Entry 9FFP (electron microscopy, 3.50 A resolution); this record covers chains E and A of the 6 polymer chains in the assembly.

# Chain E
Name: Gamma-aminobutyric acid receptor subunit beta-3
Organism: Homo sapiens
Reference sequence: P28472 (GBRB3_HUMAN); residues 1-448 here correspond to UniProt positions 26-473 (UniProt number = residue number + 25)
Sequence (395 residues; numbered -53 to 448; 107 numbers in that range are skipped by the numbering (no residue carries them; nothing is unmodelled there); the number before each row is that of its first residue; numbers below 1 keep their minus sign (Met-53 is residue -53)):
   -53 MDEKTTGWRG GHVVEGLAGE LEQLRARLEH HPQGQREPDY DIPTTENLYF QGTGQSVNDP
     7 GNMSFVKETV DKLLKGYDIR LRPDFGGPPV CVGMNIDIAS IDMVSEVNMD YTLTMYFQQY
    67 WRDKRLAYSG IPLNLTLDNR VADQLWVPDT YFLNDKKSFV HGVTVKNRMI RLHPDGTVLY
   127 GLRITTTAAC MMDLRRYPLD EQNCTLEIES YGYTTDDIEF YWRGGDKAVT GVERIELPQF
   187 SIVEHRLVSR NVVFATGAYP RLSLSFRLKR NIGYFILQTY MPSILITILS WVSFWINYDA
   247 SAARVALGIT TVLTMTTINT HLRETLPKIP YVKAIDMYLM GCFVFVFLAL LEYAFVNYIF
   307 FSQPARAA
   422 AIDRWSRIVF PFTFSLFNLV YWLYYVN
Unresolved in the structure: -53 to 7, 448
Sequence notes: initiating methionine (-53); expression tag (-52 to 0); linker (308-314)
Disulfides: Cys136-Cys150
Covalently attached groups: N-acetylglucosamine (NAG) linked to Asn80; glycan linked to Asn149
Residues lining bound ligands: gamma-amino-butanoic acid (ABU): Tyr97, Glu155, Ser156, Tyr157, Phe200, Thr202, Tyr205
Curated features (UniProtKB/Swiss-Prot):
  - binding site (benzamidine): Asp95 to Tyr97, Glu155 to Tyr157, Phe200
  - binding site (4-aminobutanoate): Tyr97, Glu155, Tyr157, Thr202
  - binding site (histamine): Tyr97, Ser156, Tyr157, Thr202
  - glycosylation (N-linked (GlcNAc...) asparagine): Asn8, Asn80, Asn149

# Chain A
Name: Gamma-aminobutyric acid receptor subunit alpha-1
Organism: Homo sapiens
Reference sequence: P14867 (GBRA1_HUMAN); residues 5-429 here correspond to UniProt positions 32-456 (UniProt number = residue number + 27)
Sequence (411 residues; each row starts with the number of its first residue; note: 71 numbers in that range are skipped by the numbering (no residue carries them; nothing is unmodelled there); numbers below 1 keep their minus sign (Met-52 is residue -52)):
   -52 MDEKTTGWRG GHVVEGLAGE LEQLRARLEH HPQGQREPDY DIPTTENLYF QGTGQPSQDE
     8 LKDNTTVFTR ILDRLLDGYD NRLRPGLGER VTEVKTDIFV TSFGPVSDHD MEYTIDVFFR
    68 QSWKDERLKF KGPMTVLRLN NLMASKIWTP DTFFHNGKKS VAHNMTMPNK LLRITEDGTL
   128 LYTMRLTVRA ECPMHLEDFP MDAHACPLKF GSYAYTRAEV VYEWTREPAR SVVVAEDGSR
   188 LNQYDLLGQT VDSGIVQSST GEYVVMTTHF HLKRKIGYFV IQTYLPCIMT VILSQVSFWL
   248 NRESVPARTV FGVTTVLTMT TLSISARNSL PKVAYATAMD WFIAVCYAFV FSALIEFATV
   308 NYFTKS
   385 QPARAAKIDR LSRIAFPLLF GIFNLVYWAT YLNREPQLKA PTPHQ
Unresolved in the structure: -52 to 11, 419-429
Sequence notes: initiating methionine (-52); expression tag (-51 to 4); linker (313, 385-390)
Disulfides: Cys139-Cys153
Covalently attached groups: N-acetylglucosamine (NAG) linked to Asn111
Residues lining bound ligands: gamma-amino-butanoic acid (ABU): Phe65, Arg67, Leu118, Thr130
Curated features (UniProtKB/Swiss-Prot):
  - binding site (4-aminobutanoate): Arg67, Thr130
  - binding site (3alpha-hydroxy-5alpha-pregnan-11,20-dione): Trp246
  - glycosylation (N-linked (GlcNAc...) asparagine): Asn11, Asn111

# Chain E / chain A interface
Pairs across the interface (68; chain E residue first):
  Met9(E) - Leu30(A)  hydrophobic
  Met9(E) - Arg31(A)
  Met9(E) - Gly33(A)
  Met9(E) - Leu34(A)
  Met9(E) - Arg74(A)
  Val12(E) - Leu34(A)  hydrophobic
  Lys13(E) - Asp27(A)
  Val16(E) - Arg29(A)
  Asp17(E) - Arg29(A)  salt bridge
  Asp43(E) - Ser206(A)  hydrogen bond
  Ser46(E) - Glu138(A)  hydrogen bond
  Asp48(E) - Lys105(A)
  Asp48(E) - Glu138(A)
  Met49(E) - Asp57(A)
  Tyr62(E) - Phe100(A)
  Tyr62(E) - Tyr160(A)
  Thr82(E) - Ala161(A)
  Thr82(E) - Glu166(A)
  Asp84(E) - Asn28(A)
  Asp84(E) - Arg29(A)  hydrogen bond (backbone-backbone)
  Arg86(E) - Asn28(A)
  Arg86(E) - Ser92(A)  hydrogen bond (side chain-backbone)
  Arg86(E) - Ile94(A)
  Phe105(E) - Lys105(A)
  Phe105(E) - Lys106(A)
  His107(E) - Gly104(A)
  His107(E) - Lys105(A)
  Val109(E) - Thr99(A)
  Val109(E) - Phe100(A)
  Val109(E) - Ser107(A)
  Val109(E) - Leu133(A)  hydrophobic
  Thr110(E) - Thr99(A)  hydrogen bond (backbone-backbone)
  Thr110(E) - Met131(A)
  Val111(E) - Asp98(A)
  Asn113(E) - Phe100(A)
  Asn113(E) - Tyr160(A)
  Arg114(E) - Tyr160(A)
  Met115(E) - Tyr160(A)  hydrophobic
  Met115(E) - Ala161(A)  hydrophobic
  Met115(E) - Thr207(A)
  Arg117(E) - Ala161(A)
  Arg117(E) - Thr163(A)
  Arg117(E) - Thr207(A)  hydrogen bond (side chain-backbone)
  Arg117(E) - Tyr210(A)  hydrogen bond
  Leu125(E) - Thr207(A)
  Gly127(E) - Tyr160(A)
  Leu128(E) - Tyr160(A)  hydrogen bond (backbone-side chain)
  Arg129(E) - Phe100(A)
  Arg129(E) - Phe101(A)
  Arg129(E) - His102(A)
  Arg129(E) - Gly104(A)  hydrogen bond (side chain-backbone)
  Arg129(E) - Tyr160(A)  hydrogen bond (backbone-side chain)
  Pro184(E) - Lys279(A)
  Tyr220(E) - Lys279(A)
  Leu223(E) - Arg274(A)  hydrogen bond (backbone-side chain)
  Gln224(E) - Arg274(A)
  Leu231(E) - Tyr294(A)
  Leu235(E) - Val263(A)  hydrophobic
  Leu235(E) - Leu264(A)  hydrophobic
  Leu235(E) - Thr267(A)
  Leu235(E) - Tyr294(A)
  Ala249(E) - Thr256(A)
  Ala249(E) - Val257(A)  hydrophobic
  Leu253(E) - Val260(A)  hydrophobic
  Leu253(E) - Leu264(A)  hydrophobic
  Thr256(E) - Leu264(A)
  Ile264(E) - Ile271(A)  hydrophobic
  His267(E) - Asn275(A)  hydrogen bond
Interface residues without a listed pair, chain E (52 interface residues in all): Asn8, Leu20, Gln64, Tyr66, Leu79, Leu83, Val87, Gln90, Asn217, Ile232, Val238, Ile242, Ala246, Ala252, Thr260
Interface residues without a listed pair, chain A (56 interface residues in all): Gly25, Gly35, Phe66, Trp95, Pro97, Val108, Ala109, Tyr162, Pro253, Thr268, Val280, Ala281, Tyr282, Phe298, Leu301

# Overview
52 residues of chain E and 56 residues of chain A are in contact, with 12 hydrogen bonds and 1 salt bridge.
Polar pairs include Asp17(E)-Arg29(A), Asp43(E)-Ser206(A) and Ser46(E)-Glu138(A). Bound to chain E:
gamma-amino-butanoic acid. Chain A binds gamma-amino-butanoic acid.
Here chain E is Gamma-aminobutyric acid receptor subunit beta-3 and chain A is Gamma-aminobutyric acid
receptor subunit alpha-1, both from Homo sapiens. Entry 9FFP (Cryo-EM structure of the alpha1beta3 GABA(A)
receptor in complex with GABA and Mb25 in the short-lived ...) was determined by electron microscopy.
